8VAS - chains E and G of the 9 polymer chains in the assembly; structure by electron microscopy, 3.80 A resolution.

== Chain E ==
Name: DNA polymerase III subunit delta'
Organism: Escherichia coli
UniProtKB: P28631 (HOLB_ECOLI); residue numbers follow UniProt; this construct covers 1-334
Amino-acid sequence (337 residues; numbered -2 to 334; the number before each row is that of its first residue; numbers below 1 keep their minus sign (Gly-2 is residue -2)):
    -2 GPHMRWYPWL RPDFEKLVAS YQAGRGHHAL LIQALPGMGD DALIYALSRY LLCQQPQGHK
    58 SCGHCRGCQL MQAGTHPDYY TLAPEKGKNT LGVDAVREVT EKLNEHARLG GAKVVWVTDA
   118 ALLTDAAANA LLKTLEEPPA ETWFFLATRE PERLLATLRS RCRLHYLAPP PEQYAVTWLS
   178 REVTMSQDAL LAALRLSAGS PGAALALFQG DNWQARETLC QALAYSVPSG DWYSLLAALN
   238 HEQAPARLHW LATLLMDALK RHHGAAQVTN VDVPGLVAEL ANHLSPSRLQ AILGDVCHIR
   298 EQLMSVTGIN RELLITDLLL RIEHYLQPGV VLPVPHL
Construct notes: expression tag (-2 to 0)
Metal / ion sites: Zn2+: Cys50, Cys59, Cys62, Cys65
From the paper describing this entry:
  - mutagenesis - K130A: decreased catalytic activity

== Chain G ==
Name: Beta sliding clamp
Organism: Escherichia coli
UniProtKB: P0A988 (DPO3B_ECOLI); residue numbers follow UniProt; this construct covers 1-366
Amino-acid sequence (369 residues; each row starts with the number of its first residue; numbers below 1 keep their minus sign (Gly-2 is residue -2)):
    -2 GPHMKFTVER EHLLKPLQQV SGPLGGRPTL PILGNLLLQV ADGTLSLTGT DLEMEMVARV
    58 ALVQPHEPGA TTVPARKFFD ICRGLPEGAE IAVQLEGERM LVRSGRSRFS LSTLPAADFP
   118 NLDDWQSEVE FTLPQATMKR LIEATQFSMA HQDVRYYLNG MLFETEGEEL RTVATDGHRL
   178 AVCSMPIGQS LPSHSVIVPR KGVIELMRML DGGDNPLRVQ IGSNNIRAHV GDFIFTSKLV
   238 DGRFPDYRRV LPKNPDKHLE AGCDLLKQAF ARAAILSNEK FRGVRLYVSE NQLKITANNP
   298 EQEEAEEILD VTYSGAEMEI GFNVSYVLDV LNALKCENVR MMLTDSVSSV QIEDAASQSA
   358 AYVVMPMRL
Not modelled in the structure: -2 to 118
Construct notes: expression tag (-2 to 0)
Swiss-Prot annotation at these positions:
  - binding site (DNA): Arg24, Arg73, Gln149, Tyr153, Tyr154
  - mutagenesis: Arg24 (R24A: Mild defect in DNA replication, impaired loading of clamp on DNA, polymerase speed is wild-type. More severe replication defect and very poor clamp loading; when associated with A-149), Gly66 (G66E: In dnaN159; a temperature- and UV-sensitive mutation, displays altered DNA polymerase usage, chronically induced SOS response; when associated with A-174), Ala133 (A133T: Reduction of synthesis of beta*, probably due to mutation of its promoter), Met135 (M135L: 3-fold reduction of synthesis of beta*, probably due to loss of its start codon), Met146 (M146L: No effect on synthesis of beta*), Gln149 (Q149A: Mild defect in DNA replication, impaired loading of clamp on DNA, polymerase speed is wild-type. More severe replication defect and very poor clamp loading; when associated with A-24), Tyr153 to Tyr154 (Very poor loading of clamp on DNA, polymerase speed is wild-type), Gly174 (G174A: In dnaN159; a temperature- and UV-sensitive mutation, displays altered DNA polymerase usage, chronically induced SOS response; when associated with A-66), Gln265 to Leu366 (In dnaN806; temperature sensitive), Ile272 to Leu273 (Monomeric in solution, binds very tightly to subunit delta (holA). The monomer binds tightly to linear and circular DNA. Cannot bind both Pol III and IV simultaneously)

== Chain E / chain G interface ==
Contacting residue pairs (16):
  Arg63(E) - Asp120(G)
  Tyr77(E) - Lys235(G)
  Asn101(E) - Tyr153(G)
  Asn101(E) - Asp238(G)
  Glu102(E) - Lys235(G)  salt bridge
  His103(E) - Asn221(G)
  His103(E) - Lys235(G)
  His103(E) - Leu236(G)  hydrogen bond (side chain-backbone)
  His103(E) - Val237(G)  hydrogen bond (side chain-backbone)
  His103(E) - Asp238(G)  salt bridge
  Ala104(E) - Asn221(G)  hydrogen bond (backbone-side chain)
  Ala104(E) - Lys235(G)
  Arg105(E) - Asn222(G)  hydrogen bond
  Arg105(E) - Thr233(G)
  Arg105(E) - Lys235(G)
  Gly107(E) - Trp122(G)
Interface residues without a listed pair, chain E (11 interface residues in all): Pro74, Asp75, Leu106
Interface residues without a listed pair, chain G (13 interface residues in all): Leu119, Ser220, Ser234

== Overview ==
The interface between chain E and chain G involves 11 residues on one side and 13 on the other; the contacts
include 4 hydrogen bonds and 2 salt bridges. Polar pairs include Glu102(E)-Lys235(G), His103(E)-Asp238(G) and
His103(E)-Leu236(G). The paper reports that K130A of chain E reduces catalytic activity.
Chain E is DNA polymerase III subunit delta' and chain G is Beta sliding clamp, both from Escherichia coli;
the structure, Structure of the E. coli clamp loader bound to the beta clamp in an Altered-Collar
conformation, was determined by electron microscopy, deposited together with 8VAL, 8VAM, 8VAN, 8VAP, 8VAQ,
8VAR and 8VAT.
